6EN4 - chains B and C of the 4 polymer chains in the assembly; structure by X-ray diffraction, 3.08 A resolution.

Chain B:
Molecule: Splicing factor 3B subunit 5
Organism: Homo sapiens
UniProtKB: Q9BWJ5 (SF3B5_HUMAN); residues 2-86 here = UniProt positions 2-86
Chain sequence (85 residues; numbered 2 to 86; the number before each row is that of its first residue):
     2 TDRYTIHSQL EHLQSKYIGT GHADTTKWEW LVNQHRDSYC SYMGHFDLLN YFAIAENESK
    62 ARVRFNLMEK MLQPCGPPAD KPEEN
Disordered / not traced: 2-14, 80-86
Curated features (UniProtKB/Swiss-Prot):
  - site (Interaction with RNA): Y5, G20
  - modified residue: T2 (N-acetylthreonine), S9 (Phosphoserine), K17 (N6-acetyllysine)

Chain C:
Molecule: Splicing factor 3B subunit 1
Organism: Homo sapiens
Notes: engineered mutation(s): deletion 1-452
UniProtKB: O75533 (SF3B1_HUMAN); residue numbers follow UniProt; this construct covers 453-1304
Chain sequence (852 residues; each row starts with the number of its first residue):
   453 MKSVNDQPSG NLPFLKPDDI QYFDKLLVDV DESTLSPEEQ KERKIMKLLL KIKNGTPPMR
   513 KAALRQITDK AREFGAGPLF NQILPLLMSP TLEDQERHLL VKVIDRILYK LDDLVRPYVH
   573 KILVVIEPLL IDEDYYARVE GREIISNLAK AAGLATMIST MRPDIDNMDE YVRNTTARAF
   633 AVVASALGIP SLLPFLKAVC KSKKSWQARH TGIKIVQQIA ILMGCAILPH LRSLVEIIEH
   693 GLVDEQQKVR TISALAIAAL AEAATPYGIE SFDSVLKPLW KGIRQHRGKG LAAFLKAIGY
   753 LIPLMDAEYA NYYTREVMLI LIREFQSPDE EMKKIVLKVV KQCCGTDGVE ANYIKTEILP
   813 PFFKHFWQHR MALDRRNYRQ LVDTTVELAN KVGAAEIISR IVDDLKDEAE QYRKMVMETI
   873 EKIMGNLGAA DIDHKLEEQL IDGILYAFQE QTTEDSVMLN GFGTVVNALG KRVKPYLPQI
   933 CGTVLWRLNN KSAKVRQQAA DLISRTAVVM KTCQEEKLMG HLGVVLYEYL GEEYPEVLGS
   993 ILGALKAIVN VIGMHKMTPP IKDLLPRLTP ILKNRHEKVQ ENCIDLVGRI ADRGAEYVSA
  1053 REWMRICFEL LELLKAHKKA IRRATVNTFG YIAKAIGPHD VLATLLNNLK VQERQNRVCT
  1113 TVAIAIVAET CSPFTVLPAL MNEYRVPELN VQNGVLKSLS FLFEYIGEMG KDYIYAVTPL
  1173 LEDALMDRDL VHRQTASAVV QHMSLGVYGF GCEDSLNHLL NYVWPNVFET SPHVIQAVMG
  1233 ALEGLRVAIG PCRMLQYCLQ GLFHPARKVR DVYWKIYNSI YIGSQDALIA HYPRIYNDDK
  1293 NTYIRYELDY IL
Disordered / not traced: 453-462
Residues lining bound ligands: BGZ ([(2S,3S,4E,6S,7R,10R)-3,7-dimethyl-2-[(2E,4E,6S)-6-methyl-7-[(2R,3R)-3-[(2R,3S)-3-oxidanylpentan-2-yl]oxiran-2-yl]hepta-2,4-dien-2-yl]-7,10-bis(oxidanyl)-12-oxidanylidene-1-oxacyclododec-4-en-6-yl] ethanoate): L1066, K1067, A1068, K1071, R1074, R1075, V1078, N1079, V1110, V1114, F1153, Y1157
Curated features (UniProtKB/Swiss-Prot):
  - region: G529 to R568 (Interaction with SF3B14), Q547 to H550 (Interaction with PHF5A), E1156, Y1157 (Interaction with PHF5A)
  - site: P469 (Interaction with RNA), Y587 (Interaction with RNA), E592 (Interaction with PHF5A), K602 (Interaction with SF3B3), C677 (Interaction with SF3B3), C1035 (Interaction with RNA), Y1049 (Interaction with RNA), L1141 (Interaction with RNA), E1205 (Interaction with SF3B3)
  - modified residue: S488 (Phosphoserine), K554 (N6-acetyllysine), K562 (N6-acetyllysine)
  - mutagenesis: K700 (K700E: Does not affect the stability of the SF3B complex interaction with U2AF65. Does not decrease the affinity to RNA)
From the paper describing this entry:
  - binding site for BGZ: K1071, R1074, R1075, V1078, V1110, V1114, F1153, Y1157
  - mutagenesis - R1074H: decreased binding to BGZ
  - mutagenesis - R1074H: increased growth in response to BGZ
  - conformationally variable residues (side-chain flip): K1071, R1074, R1075, V1078, V1114

Chain B / chain C interface:
Pairs across the interface (55; chain B residue first):
  Q15(B) - N1270(C)
  Q15(B) - I1274(C)
  Y18(B) - Y1273(C)  hydrophobic
  I19(B) - Y1273(C)
  G20(B) - Y1273(C)
  T21(B) - N1270(C)
  G22(B) - W1266(C)
  G22(B) - N1270(C)  hydrogen bond (backbone-side chain)
  H23(B) - W1266(C)  hydrogen bond (backbone-side chain)
  A24(B) - R1262(C)  hydrogen bond (backbone-side chain)
  A24(B) - D1263(C)
  A24(B) - W1266(C)
  D25(B) - R1259(C)  salt bridge
  T26(B) - F1255(C)
  T26(B) - W1266(C)
  K28(B) - F1255(C)
  K28(B) - I1287(C)
  W29(B) - N1293(C)
  W29(B) - Y1295(C)
  W31(B) - L1251(C)  hydrophobic
  W31(B) - Y1269(C)  hydrogen bond
  W31(B) - I1287(C)  hydrophobic
  L32(B) - I1287(C)  hydrophobic
  L32(B) - Y1295(C)  hydrophobic
  Q35(B) - Y1284(C)
  H36(B) - T1294(C)
  H36(B) - Y1295(C)
  H36(B) - I1296(C)
  H36(B) - R1297(C)
  D38(B) - Y1273(C)  hydrogen bond
  D38(B) - Q1277(C)
  D38(B) - I1281(C)
  S39(B) - I1281(C)
  S39(B) - R1297(C)  hydrogen bond
  Y40(B) - E1299(C)
  S42(B) - D1278(C)  hydrogen bond
  S42(B) - I1281(C)
  Y43(B) - R1297(C)
  Y43(B) - L1300(C)
  H46(B) - D1278(C)  salt bridge
  Y52(B) - Y1302(C)
  Y52(B) - I1303(C)
  Y52(B) - L1304(C)  hydrogen bond (side chain-backbone)
  F53(B) - E1299(C)
  F53(B) - L1300(C)  hydrophobic
  F53(B) - Y1302(C)  hydrophobic
  I55(B) - L1304(C)  hydrophobic
  A56(B) - Y1302(C)  hydrophobic
  A56(B) - L1304(C)  hydrophobic
  E57(B) - Y1302(C)  hydrogen bond
  K71(B) - E1299(C)  salt bridge
  C76(B) - T1294(C)  hydrogen bond (side chain-backbone)
  C76(B) - Y1295(C)  hydrophobic
  G77(B) - N1293(C)  hydrogen bond (backbone-side chain)
  P78(B) - N1293(C)  hydrogen bond (backbone-side chain)
Interface residues without a listed pair, chain B (35 interface residues in all): T27, L68, P75, P79
Interface residues without a listed pair, chain C (28 interface residues in all): L1254, P1285, K1292

Overview:
The interface between chain B and chain C involves 35 residues on one side and 28 on the other; the contacts
include 12 hydrogen bonds and 3 salt bridges. Polar contacts include D25(B)-R1259(C), H46(B)-D1278(C) and
K71(B)-E1299(C). From the paper: a binding site for BGZ at K1071(C), R1074(C) and R1075(C) among others;
R1074H of chain C reduces binding to BGZ.
Here chain B is Splicing factor 3B subunit 5 and chain C is Splicing factor 3B subunit 1, both from Homo
sapiens. Entry 6EN4 (SF3b core in complex with a splicing modulator) was determined by X-ray diffraction.
